7EGP - chains S and X of the 21 polymer chains in the assembly; structure by electron microscopy, 6.90 A resolution (low resolution: residue-level contacts below are approximate; hydrogen-bond / salt-bridge calls are withheld).

# Chain S
Protein: Histone H3.2
Organism: Xenopus laevis
Reference sequence: P84233 (H32_XENLA); residues 1-135 here correspond to UniProt positions 2-136 (UniProt number = residue number + 1)
Sequence (135 residues; each row starts with the number of its first residue):
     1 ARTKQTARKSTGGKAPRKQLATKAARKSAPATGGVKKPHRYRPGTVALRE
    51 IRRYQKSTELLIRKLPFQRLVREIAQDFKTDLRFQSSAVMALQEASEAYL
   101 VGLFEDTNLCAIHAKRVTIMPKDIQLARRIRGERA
Unresolved in the structure: 1-39, 135
Curated features (UniProtKB/Swiss-Prot):
  - modified residue: Arg2 (Asymmetric dimethylarginine), Thr3 (Phosphothreonine), Lys4 (Allysine), Gln5 (5-glutamyl dopamine), Thr6 (Phosphothreonine), Arg8 (Citrulline), Lys9 (N6,N6,N6-trimethyllysine), Ser10 (ADP-ribosylserine), Thr11 (Phosphothreonine), Lys14 (N6-(2-hydroxyisobutyryl)lysine), Arg17 (Asymmetric dimethylarginine), Lys18 (N6-(2-hydroxyisobutyryl)lysine), Lys23 (N6-(2-hydroxyisobutyryl)lysine), Arg26 (Citrulline), Lys27 (N6,N6,N6-trimethyllysine), Ser28 (ADP-ribosylserine), Lys36 (N6,N6,N6-trimethyllysine), Lys37 (N6-methyllysine), Tyr41 (Phosphotyrosine), Lys56 (N6,N6,N6-trimethyllysine) and 8 more in UniProt
  - lipidation: Cys110 (S-palmitoyl cysteine)

# Chain X
Molecule: 235-nt DNA strand
Sequence (235 nucleotides; row label = number of the first residue in the row; numbers below 1 keep their minus sign (DT-58 is residue -58)):
   -58 TAAAACCTCTACAAATGTGGTATGGCTGATTATGATCCTCTAGTACTTCT
    -8 CGACAAGCTTCAGGATGTATATATCTGACACGTGCCTGGAGACTAGGGAG
    42 TAATCCCCTTGGCGGTTAAAACGCGGGGGACAGCGCGTACGTGCGTTTAA
    92 GCGGTGCTAGAGCTGTCTACGACCAATTGAGCGGCCTCGGCACCGGGATT
   142 CTCCAGGGCGGCCGCGTATAGGGTCCATCACATAA
Unresolved in the structure: -58 to -20, 147-176

# How chain S and chain X interact
Contacting residue pairs (29):
  Arg40(S) - DG64(X)
  Arg40(S) - DC65(X)
  Arg40(S) - DG66(X)
  Arg40(S) - DG67(X)
  Tyr41(S) - DG66(X)
  Tyr41(S) - DG67(X)
  Tyr41(S) - DC144(X)
  Arg42(S) - DG68(X)
  Arg42(S) - DG69(X)
  Arg42(S) - DC145(X)
  Pro43(S) - DG67(X)
  Pro43(S) - DG68(X)
  Thr45(S) - DC144(X)
  Arg63(S) - DA60(X)
  Arg63(S) - DA61(X)
  Arg72(S) - DT51(X)
  Leu82(S) - DT51(X)
  Arg83(S) - DC49(X)
  Arg83(S) - DT50(X)
  Arg83(S) - DT51(X)
  Phe84(S) - DT50(X)
  Phe84(S) - DT51(X)
  Gln85(S) - DT50(X)
  Arg116(S) - DA71(X)
  Arg116(S) - DC72(X)
  Val117(S) - DA71(X)
  Thr118(S) - DG70(X)
  Thr118(S) - DA71(X)
  Met120(S) - DC72(X)
Also at the interface, not in a pair above, chain S (17 interface residues in all): Arg52, Lys115
Also at the interface, not in a pair above, chain X (17 interface residues in all): DT143

# Overview
Chain S and chain X each contribute 17 residues to their interface.
Chain S is Histone H3.2 (Xenopus laevis) and chain X is a 235-nt DNA strand; the structure, The structure of
SWI/SNF-nucleosome complex, was determined by electron microscopy, deposited together with 7EG6 and 7EGM.
